5J5P - chains A and E of the 6 polymer chains in the assembly; structure by X-ray diffraction, 1.97 A resolution.

Chain A:
Protein: DNA topoisomerase 4 subunit B
Source organism: Streptococcus pneumoniae
Notes: EC 5.99.1.3; fragment: ATPase N-terminal domain, residues 1-402
UniProt: Q59961 (PARE_STRPN); residue numbers follow UniProt; this construct covers 1-402
Sequence (409 residues; each row starts with the number of its first residue; numbering starts at 0):
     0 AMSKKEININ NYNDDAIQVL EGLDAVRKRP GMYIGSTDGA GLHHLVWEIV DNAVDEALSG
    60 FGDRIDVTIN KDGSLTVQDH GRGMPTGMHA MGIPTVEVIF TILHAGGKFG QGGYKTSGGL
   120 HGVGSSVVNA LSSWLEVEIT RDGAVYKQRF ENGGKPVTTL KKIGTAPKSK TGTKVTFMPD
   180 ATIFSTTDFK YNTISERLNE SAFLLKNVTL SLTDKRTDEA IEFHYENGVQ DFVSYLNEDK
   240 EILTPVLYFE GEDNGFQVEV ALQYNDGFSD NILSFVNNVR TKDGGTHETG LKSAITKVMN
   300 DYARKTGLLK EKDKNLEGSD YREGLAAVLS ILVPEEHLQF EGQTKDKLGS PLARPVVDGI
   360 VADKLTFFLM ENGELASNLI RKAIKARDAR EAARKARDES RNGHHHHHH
Disordered / not traced: 0-3, 401-408
Sequence notes: expression tag (0, 403-408); conflict Asp217 (Asn in Q59961)
Ion coordination: Mg2+: Asn51 (together with AMP-PNP); Na+: Ile98, Ile101, Ala104, Gly121, Ser125 (together with AMP-PNP)
Residues lining bound ligands: AMP-PNP (ANP; phosphoaminophosphonic acid-adenylate ester): Glu47, Asn51, Ala52, Asp54, Glu55, Asp78, Gly82, Met83, Ile98, Ala104, Gly105, Gly106, Lys107, Tyr113, Gly117, Gly118, Leu119, His120, Gly121, Val122, Gly123, Ser124, Ser125, Thr172, Gln342, Lys344
UniProt features mapped onto this chain:
  - binding site (ATP): Tyr11, Asn51, Asp78, Gly118 to Ser124, Lys344
Reported in the primary citation:
  - binding site for AMP-PNP: Lys107
  - Mg2+ coordination: Asn51
  - binding site for the 6-nt DNA strand (chain E): Lys291, Arg321, Lys346
  - binding site for the 6-nt DNA strand: Lys281
  - mutagenesis - K291Q: abolished catalytic activity on DNA strand passage
  - mutagenesis - K291Q: decreased catalytic activity on addition of DNA and ParC
  - mutagenesis - K291Q, R321Q, K346Q, R353A: decreased catalytic activity (DNA-stimulated activity)
  - mutagenesis - S268A, K281Q/D282A, K313Q/E316Q: unchanged catalytic activity
  - mutagenesis - K313Q/E316Q: increased catalytic activity on DNA relaxation
  - mutagenesis - D269V: increased catalytic activity on decatenation
  - mutagenesis - D269V: increased catalytic activity on ParC and DNA
  - mutagenesis - K346Q/R353A, R353Q, R396Q, R400Q: decreased catalytic activity
  - mutagenesis - D269V: increased catalytic activity (basal ATPase activity)

Chain E:
Molecule: 6-nt DNA strand
Source organism: synthetic construct
Sequence (6 nucleotides; numbered 1 to 6; the number before each row is that of its first residue):
     1 GCGCGC

Chain A / chain E interface:
Residue-residue contacts - 16 pairs, chain A then chain E:
  Glu287(A) - DC4(E)  phosphate contact
  Thr288(A) - DG3(E)  phosphate contact
  Thr288(A) - DC4(E)  hydrogen bond to the phosphate
  Lys291(A) - DG3(E)  phosphate contact
  Lys291(A) - DC4(E)  salt bridge to the phosphate
  Ser292(A) - DC2(E)  phosphate contact
  Ser292(A) - DG3(E)  hydrogen bond to the sugar
  Thr295(A) - DC2(E)  phosphate contact
  Thr295(A) - DG3(E)  hydrogen bond to the phosphate
  Lys296(A) - DC2(E)  phosphate contact
  Asn299(A) - DC2(E)  hydrogen bond to the phosphate
  Asn314(A) - DG1(E)  phosphate contact
  Asn314(A) - DC2(E)  hydrogen bond to the phosphate
  Gly317(A) - DG3(E)  phosphate contact
  Arg321(A) - DG3(E)  salt bridge to the phosphate
  Lys346(A) - DG5(E)  salt bridge to the phosphate

Overview:
Chain A and chain E form an interface of 11 and 5 residues respectively; the contacts include 5 hydrogen bonds
and 3 salt bridges. Polar contacts include Ser292(A)-DG3(E), Thr288(A)-DC4(E) and Thr295(A)-DG3(E). The paper
reports a binding site for the 6-nt DNA strand (chain E) at Lys291(A), Arg321(A) and Lys346(A); K291Q, R321Q
and K346Q of chain A, among others, reduce catalytic activity (DNA-stimulated activity); 12 substitutions were
tested in all.
Chain A is DNA topoisomerase 4 subunit B (Streptococcus pneumoniae) and chain E is a 6-nt DNA strand
(synthetic construct); the structure, AMP-PNP-stabilized ATPase domain of topoisomerase IV from Streptococcus
pneumoniae, complex type I, was determined by X-ray diffraction together with 5J5Q from the same study.
